Entry 8JII (electron microscopy, 3.17 A resolution); this record covers chains B and D of the 5 polymer chains in the assembly.

== Chain B ==
Molecule: Guanine nucleotide-binding protein G(I)/G(S)/G(T) subunit beta-1
From: Homo sapiens
UniProt: P62873 (GBB1_HUMAN); residue numbers follow UniProt; this construct covers 2-340
Sequence (356 residues; numbered -15 to 340; the number before each row is that of its first residue; numbers below 1 keep their minus sign (Met-15 is residue -15)):
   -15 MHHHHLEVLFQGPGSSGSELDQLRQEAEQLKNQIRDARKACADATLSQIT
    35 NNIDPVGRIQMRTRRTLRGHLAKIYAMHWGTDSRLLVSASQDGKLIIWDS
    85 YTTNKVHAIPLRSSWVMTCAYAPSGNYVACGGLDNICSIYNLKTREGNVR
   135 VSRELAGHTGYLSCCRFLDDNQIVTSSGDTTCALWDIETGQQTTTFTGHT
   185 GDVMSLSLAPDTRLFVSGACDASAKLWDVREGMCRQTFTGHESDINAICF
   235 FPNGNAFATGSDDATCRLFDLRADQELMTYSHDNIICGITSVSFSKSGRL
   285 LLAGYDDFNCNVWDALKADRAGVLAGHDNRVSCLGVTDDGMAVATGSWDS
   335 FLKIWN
Not modelled in the structure: -15 to 0
Differences from the reference sequence: initiating methionine (-15); expression tag (-14 to 1)
Curated features (UniProtKB/Swiss-Prot):
  - modified residue: Ser2 (N-acetylserine), His266 (Phosphohistidine)
  - natural variant: Leu30 (L30F: In MRD42; uncertain significance), Arg52 (R52G: In MRD42), Gly64 (G64V: In MRD42), Asp76 (D76E: In MRD42; D76G: In MRD42), Gly77 (G77S: In MRD42), Lys78 (K78R: In MRD42), Ile80 (I80N: In MRD42; I80T: In MRD42), His91 (H91R: In MRD42; uncertain significance), Ala92 (A92T: In MRD42), Pro94 (P94S: In MRD42), Leu95 (L95P: In MRD42), Arg96 (R96L: In MRD42), 5 further natural variant entries in UniProt

== Chain D ==
Molecule: Guanine nucleotide-binding protein G(i) subunit alpha-1
From: Homo sapiens
UniProt: P63096 (GNAI1_HUMAN); residue numbers follow UniProt; this construct covers 1-354
Sequence (354 residues; numbered 1 to 354; the number before each row is that of its first residue):
     1 MGCTLSAEDKAAVERSKMIDRNLREDGEKAAREVKLLLLGAGESGKNTIV
    51 KQMKIIHEAGYSEEECKQYKAVVYSNTIQSIIAIIRAMGRLKIDFGDSAR
   101 ADDARQLFVLAGAAEEGFMTAELAGVIKRLWKDSGVQACFNRSREYQLND
   151 SAAYYLNDLDRIAQPNYIPTQQDVLRTRVKTTGIVETHFTFKDLHFKMFD
   201 VGAQRSERKKWIHCFEGVTAIIFCVALSDYDLVLAEDEEMNRMHASMKLF
   251 DSICNNKWFTDTSIILFLNKKDLFEEKIKKSPLTICYPEYAGSNTYEEAA
   301 AYIQCQFEDLNKRKDTKEIYTHFTCSTDTKNVQFVFDAVTDVIIKNNLKD
   351 CGLF
Not modelled in the structure: 1, 56-182
Differences from the reference sequence: engineered mutation Asn47 (Ser in P63096), Ala203 (Gly in P63096), Ala245 (Glu in P63096), Ser326 (Ala in P63096)
Curated features (UniProtKB/Swiss-Prot):
  - region: Lys35 to Lys46, Thr48 (G1 motif), Asp173 to Thr181 (G2 motif), Phe196 to Gly202, Gln204, Arg205 (G3 motif), Ile265 to Asp272 (G4 motif), Thr324, Cys325, Thr327 to Thr329 (G5 motif)
  - binding site (GTP): Glu43 to Lys46, Thr48, Ser151, Leu175 to Thr181, Asp200 to Gly202, Gln204, Asn269 to Asp272
  - binding site (Mg(2+)): Thr181
  - modified residue: Arg178 (ADP-ribosylarginine), Gln204 (Deamidated glutamine), Cys351 (ADP-ribosylcysteine)
  - lipidation: Gly2 (N-myristoyl glycine), Cys3 (S-palmitoyl cysteine)
  - natural variant: Gly40 (G40C: In NEDHISB; G40R: In NEDHISB), Gly45 (G45D: In NEDHISB), Thr48 (T48I: In NEDHISB; T48K: In NEDHISB), Gln52 (Q52P: In NEDHISB), Ser75 (deletion: In NEDHISB; uncertain significance), Gln172 (deletion: In NEDHISB), Asp173 (D173V: In NEDHISB), Glu186 to Phe189 (deletion: In NEDHISB; uncertain significance), Cys224 (C224Y: In NEDHISB), Lys270 (K270N: In NEDHISB; K270R: In NEDHISB), Asp272 (D272G: In NEDHISB), Val332 (V332E: In NEDHISB; uncertain significance)
  - mutagenesis: Gly42 (G42R: Abolishes switch to an activated conformation and dissociation from beta and gamma subunits upon GTP binding. Abolishes interaction with RGS family members), Glu116 (E116L: Enhances interaction (inactive GDP-bound) with RGS14), Gln147 (Q147L: Enhances interaction (inactive GDP-bound) with RGS14)

== Interface between chain B and chain D ==
Pairs across the interface (33):
  Gly53(B) with Leu23(D)
  Leu55(B) with Leu23(D); Gly27(D)
  Lys57(B) with His213(D); Glu216(D), salt bridge
  Tyr59(B) with His213(D), hydrogen bond
  Ile80(B) with Leu23(D), hydrophobic
  Asn88(B) with Ser16(D)
  Lys89(B) with Ser16(D); Ile19(D); Asp20(D), salt bridge
  Val90(B) with Arg15(D), hydrogen bond (backbone-side chain)
  His91(B) with Arg15(D)
  Ala92(B) with Ile19(D), hydrophobic; Leu23(D), hydrophobic
  Trp99(B) with Ile184(D); Phe199(D), hydrophobic; Phe215(D), hydrophobic
  Met101(B) with Cys214(D), hydrophobic
  Leu117(B) with Ile184(D); Gln204(D)
  Asn119(B) with Gly183(D)
  Thr143(B) with Arg205(D)
  Tyr145(B) with Gln204(D); Ser206(D); Lys210(D)
  Gly162(B) with Ser206(D)
  Asp186(B) with Glu207(D), hydrogen bond (side chain-backbone)
  Met188(B) with Lys210(D)
  Cys204(B) with Lys210(D)
  Asp228(B) with Lys209(D), salt bridge; Lys210(D), salt bridge
  Asn230(B) with Lys210(D), hydrogen bond
Interface residues without a listed pair, chain B (27 interface residues in all): Gln75, Lys78, Gly144, Arg314, Trp332
Interface residues without a listed pair, chain D (24 interface residues in all): Ala12, Val13, Asp26, Trp211, Trp258

== In short ==
27 residues of chain B face 24 of chain D across their interface, with 4 hydrogen bonds and 4 salt bridges.
Polar contacts include Lys57(B)-Glu216(D), Lys89(B)-Asp20(D) and Asp228(B)-Lys209(D). From UniProt: 21
GTP-binding residues, Mg2+-binding residue Thr181(D) and 3 mutagenesis sites on chain D.
Here chain B is Guanine nucleotide-binding protein G(I)/G(S)/G(T) subunit beta-1 and chain D is Guanine
nucleotide-binding protein G(i) subunit alpha-1, both from Homo sapiens. Entry 8JII (Cryo-EM structure of
compound 9n and niacin bound ketone body receptor HCAR2-Gi signaling complex) was determined by electron
microscopy (same publication as 8JHY, 8JIL and 8JIM).
